Entry 1QL8 (X-ray diffraction, 3.00 A resolution); this record covers chain A.

[Chain A]
Name: Trypsin
Source organism: Bos taurus
Notes: EC 3.4.21.4
UniProt: P00760 (TRY1_BOVIN); the construct lacks a stretch of the UniProt sequence and is renumbered around it, so the offset changes along the chain: 16-34 = UniProt 21-39; 37-67 = UniProt 40-70; 69-125 = UniProt 71-127; 127-130 = UniProt 128-131; 6 more segments
Sequence (223 residues; row label = number of the first residue in the row; note: 10 numbers in that range are skipped by the numbering (no residue carries them; nothing is unmodelled there)):
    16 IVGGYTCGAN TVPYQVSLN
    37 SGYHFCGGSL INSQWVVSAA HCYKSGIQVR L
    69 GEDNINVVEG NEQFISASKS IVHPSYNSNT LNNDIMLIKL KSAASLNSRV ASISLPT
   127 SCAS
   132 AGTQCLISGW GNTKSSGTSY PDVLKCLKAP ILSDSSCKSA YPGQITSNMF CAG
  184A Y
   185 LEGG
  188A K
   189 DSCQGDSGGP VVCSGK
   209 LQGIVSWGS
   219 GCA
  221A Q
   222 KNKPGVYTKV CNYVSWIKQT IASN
Disulfides: Cys22-Cys157, Cys42-Cys58, Cys128-Cys232, Cys136-Cys201, Cys168-Cys182, Cys191-Cys220
Metal / ion sites: Ca2+: Glu70, Asn72, Val75, Glu77, Glu80
Ligand contacts: ZEN ([4-(6-chloro-naphthalene-2-sulfonyl)-piperazin-1-yl]- (3,4,5,6-tetrahydro-2H-[1,4']bipyridinyl-4-yl)- methanone): Tyr151, Asp189, Ser190, Cys191, Gln192, Ser195, Val213, Ser214, Trp215, Gly216, Gly219, Cys220, Gly226

[In short]
Chain A binds compound ZEN. Glu70, Asn72, Val75, Glu77 and Glu80 form the Ca2+ site.
Chain A is Trypsin (Bos taurus); the structure, Factor xa specific inhibitor in complex with bovine trypsin,
was determined by X-ray diffraction (same publication as 1QL7).
